PDB entry 7NRT | electron microscopy, 2.68 A resolution | chains I and C of the 10 polymer chains in the assembly

# Chain I (and C)
Molecule: Microtubule-associated protein tau
Organism: Homo sapiens
Notes: chain C of this document is another copy of the same molecule, construct and numbering; everything in this record applies to it too
UniProt: P10636 (TAU_HUMAN), isoform P10636-8; numbering as in UniProt (aligned over 1-441)
Amino-acid sequence (441 residues; row label = number of the first residue in the row):
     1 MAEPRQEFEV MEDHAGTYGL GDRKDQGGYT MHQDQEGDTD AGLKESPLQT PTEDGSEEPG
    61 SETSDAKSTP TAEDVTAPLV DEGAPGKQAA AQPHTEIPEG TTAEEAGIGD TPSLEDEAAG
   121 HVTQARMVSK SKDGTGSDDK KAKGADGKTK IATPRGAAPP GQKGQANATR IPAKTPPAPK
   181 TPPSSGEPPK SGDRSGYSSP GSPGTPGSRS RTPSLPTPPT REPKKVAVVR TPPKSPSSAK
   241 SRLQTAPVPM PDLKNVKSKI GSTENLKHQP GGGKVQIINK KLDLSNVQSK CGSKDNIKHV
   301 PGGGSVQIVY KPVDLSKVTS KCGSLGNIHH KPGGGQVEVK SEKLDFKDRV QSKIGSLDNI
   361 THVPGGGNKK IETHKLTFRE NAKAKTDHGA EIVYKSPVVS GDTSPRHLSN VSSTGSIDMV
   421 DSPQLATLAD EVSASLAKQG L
Disordered / not traced: 1-303, 381-441
UniProt features mapped onto this chain:
  - site (Not glycated): Lys24, Lys44, Lys67
  - modified residue: Ala2 (N-acetylalanine), Tyr18 (Phosphotyrosine), Tyr29 (Phosphotyrosine), Ser46 (Phosphoserine), Ser61 (Phosphoserine), Thr69 (Phosphothreonine), Thr71 (Phosphothreonine), Thr111 (Phosphothreonine), Ser214 (Phosphoserine)
  - glycosylation (N-linked (Glc) (glycation) lysine): Lys87, Lys383
  - cross-link: Lys44 (Glycyl lysine isopeptide (Lys-Gly) (interchain with G-Cter in ubiquitin))

# Chain I / chain C interface
Contacting residue pairs (178; chain I residue first):
  Gly304(I) with Gly304(C); Ser305(C)
  Ser305(I) with Ser305(C)
  Val306(I) with Ser305(C), hydrogen bond (backbone-backbone); Val306(C); Gln307(C), hydrogen bond (backbone-backbone); Phe378(C), hydrophobic
  Gln307(I) with Gln307(C)
  Ile308(I) with Gln307(C), hydrogen bond (backbone-backbone); Ile308(C); Val309(C), hydrogen bond (backbone-backbone); Phe378(C), hydrophobic
  Val309(I) with Val309(C)
  Tyr310(I) with Val309(C), hydrogen bond (backbone-backbone); Tyr310(C); Lys311(C), hydrogen bond (backbone-backbone); Pro312(C); His374(C), hydrogen bond; Lys375(C); Leu376(C), hydrophobic
  Lys311(I) with Lys311(C)
  Pro312(I) with Pro312(C); Val313(C), hydrogen bond (backbone-backbone); His374(C)
  Val313(I) with Val313(C)
  Asp314(I) with Val313(C), hydrogen bond (backbone-backbone); Asp314(C); Leu315(C), hydrogen bond (backbone-backbone); Ser316(C), hydrogen bond; Lys370(C), salt bridge; Glu372(C)
  Leu315(I) with Leu315(C), hydrophobic
  Ser316(I) with Ser316(C); Lys317(C), hydrogen bond (backbone-backbone)
  Lys317(I) with Lys317(C)
  Val318(I) with Lys317(C), hydrogen bond (backbone-backbone); Val318(C); Thr319(C), hydrogen bond (backbone-backbone); Asn368(C); Lys369(C)
  Thr319(I) with Thr319(C); Asn368(C)
  Ser320(I) with Thr319(C), hydrogen bond (backbone-backbone); Ser320(C); Lys321(C), hydrogen bond (backbone-backbone); Asn368(C)
  Lys321(I) with Lys321(C)
  Cys322(I) with Lys321(C), hydrogen bond (backbone-backbone); Cys322(C); Gly323(C), hydrogen bond (backbone-backbone)
  Gly323(I) with Gly323(C); Ser324(C)
  Ser324(I) with Ser324(C)
  Leu325(I) with Cys322(C), hydrophobic; Ser324(C), hydrogen bond (backbone-backbone); Leu325(C); Gly326(C), hydrogen bond (backbone-backbone); Val363(C), hydrophobic; Pro364(C)
  Gly326(I) with Gly326(C)
  Asn327(I) with Gly326(C), hydrogen bond (backbone-backbone); Asn327(C), hydrogen bond (backbone-backbone)
  Ile328(I) with Asn327(C), hydrogen bond (backbone-backbone); Ile328(C); His329(C), hydrogen bond (backbone-backbone)
  His329(I) with His329(C)
  His330(I) with His329(C), hydrogen bond (backbone-backbone); His330(C); Lys331(C), hydrogen bond (backbone-backbone); Pro332(C); Asn359(C); Ile360(C); Thr361(C)
  Lys331(I) with Lys331(C)
  Pro332(I) with Pro332(C); Gly333(C), hydrogen bond (backbone-backbone)
  Gly334(I) with Gly333(C); Gly334(C)
  Gly335(I) with Gly335(C); Gln336(C), hydrogen bond (backbone-backbone); Leu357(C)
  Gln336(I) with Gln336(C), hydrogen bond
  Val337(I) with Gln336(C), hydrogen bond (backbone-backbone); Val337(C); Glu338(C), hydrogen bond (backbone-backbone); Ser356(C)
  Glu338(I) with Glu338(C)
  Val339(I) with Glu338(C), hydrogen bond (backbone-backbone); Val339(C); Lys340(C), hydrogen bond (backbone-backbone); Ile354(C), hydrophobic; Gly355(C)
  Lys340(I) with Lys340(C)
  Ser341(I) with Lys340(C), hydrogen bond (backbone-backbone); Ser341(C); Glu342(C), hydrogen bond (backbone-backbone); Leu344(C)
  Glu342(I) with Glu342(C)
  Lys343(I) with Glu342(C), hydrogen bond (backbone-backbone); Lys343(C)
  Leu344(I) with Lys343(C); Leu344(C); Asp345(C), hydrogen bond (backbone-backbone)
  Asp345(I) with Asp345(C)
  Phe346(I) with Asp345(C); Phe346(C); Lys347(C), hydrogen bond (backbone-backbone); Val350(C), hydrophobic
  Lys347(I) with Lys347(C)
  Asp348(I) with Lys347(C); Asp348(C); Arg349(C), salt bridge; Val350(C)
  Arg349(I) with Arg349(C)
  Val350(I) with Arg349(C), hydrogen bond (backbone-backbone); Val350(C); Gln351(C), hydrogen bond (backbone-backbone)
  Gln351(I) with Gln351(C), hydrogen bond
  Ser352(I) with Gln351(C), hydrogen bond (backbone-backbone); Ser352(C); Lys353(C), hydrogen bond (backbone-backbone)
  Lys353(I) with Lys353(C)
  Ile354(I) with Lys353(C), hydrogen bond (backbone-backbone); Ile354(C); Gly355(C), hydrogen bond (backbone-backbone)
  Gly355(I) with Gly355(C); Ser356(C), hydrogen bond (backbone-backbone)
  Ser356(I) with Ser356(C)
  Leu357(I) with Ser356(C), hydrogen bond (backbone-backbone); Leu357(C); Asp358(C), hydrogen bond (backbone-backbone)
  Asp358(I) with Asp358(C)
  Asn359(I) with Asp358(C), hydrogen bond (backbone-backbone); Asn359(C); Ile360(C), hydrogen bond (backbone-backbone)
  Ile360(I) with Ile360(C)
  Thr361(I) with Ile360(C), hydrogen bond (backbone-backbone); Thr361(C); His362(C), hydrogen bond (backbone-backbone)
  His362(I) with His362(C)
  Val363(I) with His362(C), hydrogen bond (backbone-backbone); Val363(C); Pro364(C)
  Pro364(I) with Pro364(C); Gly366(C)
  Gly365(I) with Pro364(C), hydrogen bond (backbone-backbone); Gly365(C); Gly366(C)
  Gly366(I) with Gly366(C), hydrogen bond (backbone-backbone); Asn368(C)
  Gly367(I) with Gly366(C), hydrogen bond (backbone-backbone); Gly367(C); Asn368(C), hydrogen bond (backbone-side chain)
  Asn368(I) with Asn368(C), hydrogen bond; Lys369(C), hydrogen bond (backbone-backbone)
  Lys369(I) with Lys369(C)
  Lys370(I) with Lys369(C), hydrogen bond (backbone-backbone); Lys370(C); Ile371(C), hydrogen bond (backbone-backbone)
  Ile371(I) with Ile371(C)
  Glu372(I) with Ile371(C), hydrogen bond (backbone-backbone); Glu372(C); Thr373(C), hydrogen bond (backbone-backbone)
  Thr373(I) with Thr373(C)
  His374(I) with Thr373(C), hydrogen bond (backbone-backbone); His374(C); Lys375(C), hydrogen bond (backbone-backbone)
  Lys375(I) with Lys375(C)
  Leu376(I) with Lys375(C), hydrogen bond (backbone-backbone); Leu376(C); Thr377(C), hydrogen bond (backbone-backbone)
  Thr377(I) with Thr377(C)
  Phe378(I) with Thr377(C), hydrogen bond (backbone-backbone); Phe378(C); Arg379(C), hydrogen bond (backbone-backbone)
  Arg379(I) with Thr377(C); Arg379(C)
  Glu380(I) with Glu380(C)
Also at the interface, not in a pair above, chain I (77 interface residues in all): Gly333

# Overview
The chain I/chain C interface involves 77 residues from each chain; the contacts include 69 hydrogen bonds and
2 salt bridges. Polar pairs include Asp314(I)-Lys370(C), Asp348(I)-Arg349(C) and Tyr310(I)-His374(C).
Both chains are Microtubule-associated protein tau (Homo sapiens). Entry 7NRT (Conformation 2 of straight
filament from primary age-related tauopathy brain) was determined by electron microscopy (same publication as
7NRQ, 7NRS, 7NRV and 7NRX).
